4LSN - chains A and B; structure by X-ray diffraction, 3.10 A resolution.

== Chain A ==
Molecule: HIV-1 reverse transcriptase, p66 subunit
Source organism: Human immunodeficiency virus type 1
Notes: EC 2.7.7.49; fragment: p66 subunit
UniProtKB: P03366 (POL_HV1B1); residues 1-555 here correspond to UniProt positions 600-1154 (UniProt number = residue number + 599)
Sequence (557 residues; row label = number of the first residue in the row; numbers below 1 keep their minus sign (Met-1 is residue -1)):
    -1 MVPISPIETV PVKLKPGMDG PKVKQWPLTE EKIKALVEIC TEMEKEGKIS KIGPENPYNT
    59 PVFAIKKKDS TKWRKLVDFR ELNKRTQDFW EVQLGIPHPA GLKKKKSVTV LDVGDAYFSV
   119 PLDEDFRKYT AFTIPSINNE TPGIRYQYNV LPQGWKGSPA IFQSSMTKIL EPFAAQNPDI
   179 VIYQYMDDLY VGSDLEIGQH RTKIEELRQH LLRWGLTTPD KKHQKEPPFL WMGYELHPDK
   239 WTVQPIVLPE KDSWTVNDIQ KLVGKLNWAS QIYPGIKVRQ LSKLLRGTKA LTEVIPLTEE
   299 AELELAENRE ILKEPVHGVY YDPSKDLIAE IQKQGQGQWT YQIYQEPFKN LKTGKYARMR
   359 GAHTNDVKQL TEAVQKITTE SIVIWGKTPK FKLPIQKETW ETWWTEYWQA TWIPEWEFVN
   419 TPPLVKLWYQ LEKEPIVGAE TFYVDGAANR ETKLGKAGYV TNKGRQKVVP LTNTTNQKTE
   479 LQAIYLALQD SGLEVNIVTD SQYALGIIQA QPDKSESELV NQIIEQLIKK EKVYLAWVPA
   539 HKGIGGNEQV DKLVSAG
Unresolved in the structure: -1, 549-555
Sequence notes: expression tag (-1 to 0); engineered mutation Ala172 (Lys771 in P03366), Ala173 (Lys772 in P03366), Ser280 (Cys879 in P03366)
Ligand contacts: 1YR ((2E)-3-(3-bromo-5-{4-chloro-2-[2-(2,4-dioxo-3,4-dihydropyrimidin-1(2H)-yl)ethoxy]phenoxy}phenyl)prop-2-enenitrile): Pro95, Leu100, Lys101, Lys102, Lys103, Val106, Val108, Val179, Tyr181, Tyr188, Val189, Gly190, Lys223, Pro225, Phe227, Trp229, Leu234, His235, Pro236, Tyr318
UniProt features mapped onto this chain:
  - region: Phe227 to His235 (RT 'primer grip')
  - motif: Trp398 to Trp414 (Tryptophan repeat motif)
  - binding site (Mg(2+)): Asp110, Asp185, Asp186, Asp443, Glu478, Asp498, Asp549
  - site: Trp401 (Essential for RT p66/p51 heterodimerization), Trp414 (Essential for RT p66/p51 heterodimerization), Phe440, Tyr441 (Cleavage)
What the authors report for this chain:
  - binding site for 1YR: Pro95, Leu100, Lys102, Lys103, Val106, Val108, Val179, Tyr181, Tyr188, Trp229, Leu234, Pro236, Tyr318
  - conformationally variable residues (loop rearrangement, side-chain flip): Pro95, Tyr181, Phe227 to His235

== Chain B ==
Molecule: HIV-1 reverse transcriptase, p51 subunit
Source organism: Human immunodeficiency virus type 1
Notes: EC 2.7.7.49; fragment: p51 subunit
UniProtKB: P03366 (POL_HV1B1); residues 1-428 here correspond to UniProt positions 600-1027 (UniProt number = residue number + 599)
Sequence (428 residues; numbered 1 to 428; the number before each row is that of its first residue):
     1 PISPIETVPV KLKPGMDGPK VKQWPLTEEK IKALVEICTE MEKEGKISKI GPENPYNTPV
    61 FAIKKKDSTK WRKLVDFREL NKRTQDFWEV QLGIPHPAGL KKKKSVTVLD VGDAYFSVPL
   121 DEDFRKYTAF TIPSINNETP GIRYQYNVLP QGWKGSPAIF QSSMTKILEP FKKQNPDIVI
   181 YQYMDDLYVG SDLEIGQHRT KIEELRQHLL RWGLTTPDKK HQKEPPFLWM GYELHPDKWT
   241 VQPIVLPEKD SWTVNDIQKL VGKLNWASQI YPGIKVRQLS KLLRGTKALT EVIPLTEEAE
   301 LELAENREIL KEPVHGVYYD PSKDLIAEIQ KQGQGQWTYQ IYQEPFKNLK TGKYARMRGA
   361 HTNDVKQLTE AVQKITTESI VIWGKTPKFK LPIQKETWET WWTEYWQATW IPEWEFVNTP
   421 PLVKLWYQ
Unresolved in the structure: 218-229
Sequence notes: engineered mutation Ser280 (Cys879 in P03366)
UniProt features mapped onto this chain:
  - region: Phe227 to His235 (RT 'primer grip')
  - motif: Trp398 to Trp414 (Tryptophan repeat motif)
  - binding site (Mg(2+)): Asp110, Asp185, Asp186
  - site (Essential for RT p66/p51 heterodimerization): Trp401, Trp414

== Interface between chain A and chain B ==
Pairs across the interface (89; chain A residue first):
  Val8(A) with Pro52(B), hydrophobic; Glu53(B)
  Pro9(A) with Glu53(B)
  Gln85(A) with Glu53(B), hydrogen bond (side chain-backbone)
  Asp86(A) with Lys20(B), salt bridge; Pro55(B)
  Phe87(A) with Pro52(B); Glu53(B); Pro55(B)
  Trp88(A) with Lys22(B); Pro52(B), hydrogen bond (backbone-backbone); Asn54(B); Pro55(B); Asn57(B); Thr131(B); Arg143(B)
  Gln91(A) with Asn137(B), hydrogen bond (side chain-backbone)
  Leu92(A) with Lys22(B)
  Gly93(A) with Asn137(B)
  Pro95(A) with Asn136(B)
  His96(A) with Asn136(B), hydrogen bond (backbone-side chain)
  Lys101(A) with Glu138(B), salt bridge
  Ala158(A) with Pro52(B), hydrophobic
  Gln161(A) with Pro140(B)
  Ser162(A) with Pro52(B)
  Tyr181(A) with Glu138(B), hydrogen bond
  Gln373(A) with Glu396(B); Thr397(B), hydrogen bond; Thr400(B), hydrogen bond
  Thr377(A) with Thr400(B)
  Ile380(A) with Leu26(B)
  Val381(A) with Pro25(B), hydrophobic; Asn136(B), hydrogen bond (backbone-backbone)
  Ile382(A) with Ile135(B); Asn136(B), hydrogen bond (backbone-side chain)
  Trp383(A) with Ile135(B)
  Gly384(A) with Thr27(B); Glu28(B), hydrogen bond (backbone-backbone); Ile135(B)
  Trp402(A) with Lys331(B), hydrogen bond (backbone-side chain); Asp364(B)
  Thr403(A) with Lys331(B)
  Glu404(A) with Lys424(B), salt bridge
  Tyr405(A) with Lys331(B), hydrogen bond (backbone-side chain)
  Trp406(A) with Lys331(B); Pro392(B), hydrophobic; Val417(B); Asn418(B); Pro420(B), hydrophobic
  Gln407(A) with Lys331(B); Pro392(B); Ile393(B); Gln394(B)
  Ala408(A) with Trp337(B), hydrophobic; Asp364(B); Pro392(B), hydrogen bond (backbone-backbone); Ile393(B)
  Thr409(A) with Asp364(B), hydrogen bond (backbone-side chain)
  Trp410(A) with Asn363(B); Val365(B), hydrophobic; Trp401(B)
  Glu432(A) with Lys259(B), salt bridge
  Pro433(A) with Asn255(B)
  Ile434(A) with Thr290(B)
  Val435(A) with Thr290(B)
  Gly436(A) with Thr290(B)
  Thr439(A) with Lys287(B); Ala288(B); Leu289(B)
  Tyr441(A) with Gln258(B); Thr286(B); Lys287(B), hydrogen bond (side chain-backbone)
  Thr459(A) with Thr286(B)
  Asn460(A) with Thr286(B); Ala288(B)
  Asn494(A) with Leu289(B)
  Val496(A) with Leu289(B), hydrophobic
  Gln500(A) with Leu422(B)
  Leu503(A) with Leu422(B), hydrophobic
  Gln507(A) with Pro421(B)
  Tyr532(A) with Asn255(B), hydrogen bond; Lys259(B); Leu289(B), hydrophobic
  Trp535(A) with Leu422(B), hydrophobic
  Val536(A) with Gln258(B)
  Pro537(A) with Gly262(B); Asn265(B)
  Lys540(A) with Asn265(B)
  Ile542(A) with Leu283(B), hydrophobic
Also at the interface, not in a pair above, chain A (62 interface residues in all): Lys11, Ile94, Gly99, Leu100, Ile159, Glu370, Thr376, Val458, Ala534, Gly543
Also at the interface, not in a pair above, chain B (55 interface residues in all): Lys126, Val254, Val261, Ser280, Gly285, Leu368, Thr419, Trp426

== Overview ==
62 residues of chain A and 55 residues of chain B are in contact; the contacts include 16 hydrogen bonds and 4
salt bridges. Polar contacts include Asp86(A)-Lys20(B), Lys101(A)-Glu138(B) and Glu404(A)-Lys424(B). From the
paper: a binding site for 1YR at Pro95(A), Leu100(A) and Lys102(A) among others; conformational variability at
Pro95(A), Tyr181(A) and Phe227(A).
Here chain A is HIV-1 reverse transcriptase, p66 subunit and chain B is HIV-1 reverse transcriptase, p51
subunit, both from Human immunodeficiency virus type 1. Entry 4LSN (Crystal Structure of HIV-1 Reverse
Transcriptase in Complex with
(E)-3-(3-bromo-5-(4-chloro-2-(2-(2,4-dioxo-3,4-dihydropyrimidin-1(2H)-yl)ethoxy)phenoxy)phenyl)acrylonitrile
(JLJ518), a non-nucleoside inhibitor) was determined by X-ray diffraction, deposited together with 4LSL.
